PDB entry 8YQT | electron microscopy, 2.56 A resolution | chains C and H of the 9 polymer chains in the assembly

# Chain C
Molecule: DNA-directed RNA polymerase RPB3-11 homolog
Source organism: African swine fever virus
Reference sequence: A0A2X0RUE7 (A0A2X0RUE7_ASF); numbering as in UniProt (aligned over 1-359)
Chain sequence (359 residues; numbered 1 to 359; the number before each row is that of its first residue):
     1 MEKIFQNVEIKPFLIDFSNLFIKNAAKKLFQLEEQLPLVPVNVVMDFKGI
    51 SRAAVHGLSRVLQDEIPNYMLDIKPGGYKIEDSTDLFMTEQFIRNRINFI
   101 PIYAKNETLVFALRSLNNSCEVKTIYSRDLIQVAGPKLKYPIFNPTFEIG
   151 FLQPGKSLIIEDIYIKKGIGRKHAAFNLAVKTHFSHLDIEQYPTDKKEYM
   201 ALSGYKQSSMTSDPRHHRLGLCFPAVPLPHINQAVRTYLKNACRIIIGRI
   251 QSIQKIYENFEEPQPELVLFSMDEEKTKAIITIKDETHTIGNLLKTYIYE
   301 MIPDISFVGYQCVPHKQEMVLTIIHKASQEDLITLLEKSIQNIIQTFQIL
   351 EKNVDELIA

# Chain H
Molecule: DNA-directed RNA polymerase RPB10 homolog
Source organism: African swine fever virus
Reference sequence: A0A0C5BCR6 (A0A0C5BCR6_ASF); numbering as in UniProt (aligned over 1-80)
Chain sequence (80 residues; each row starts with the number of its first residue):
     1 MLIPVVCFTCGFPIGTYAAIFDKARTEYIKTKMGGTLPQNIPLDASLQIE
    51 LKDLITALGIPMRVCCRTHLITTLDYRKYY
Bound ions: Zn2+: C7, C10, C65, C66

# Interface between chain C and chain H
Pairs across the interface - 62 pairs, chain C then chain H:
  F13(C) - F12(H)  hydrophobic
  F13(C) - G59(H)
  F13(C) - P61(H)  hydrophobic
  L14(C) - L58(H)
  L14(C) - G59(H)
  I15(C) - A57(H)
  I15(C) - L58(H)
  D16(C) - A57(H)  hydrogen bond (backbone-backbone)
  N19(C) - L54(H)
  N19(C) - A57(H)
  F21(C) - A24(H)
  F21(C) - E27(H)
  F21(C) - Y28(H)
  F21(C) - L54(H)  hydrophobic
  I22(C) - I20(H)
  I22(C) - A24(H)  hydrophobic
  I22(C) - L54(H)  hydrophobic
  I22(C) - L58(H)  hydrophobic
  A25(C) - I20(H)  hydrophobic
  A25(C) - A24(H)
  A26(C) - I20(H)
  K28(C) - K23(H)
  L29(C) - A19(H)
  L29(C) - I20(H)
  L29(C) - K23(H)
  F30(C) - A19(H)  hydrophobic
  F30(C) - I20(H)  hydrophobic
  L36(C) - T16(H)
  P40(C) - F12(H)  hydrophobic
  P40(C) - Y17(H)
  F87(C) - M1(H)
  F87(C) - Y76(H)
  F87(C) - Y80(H)
  F92(C) - M1(H)  hydrophobic
  R96(C) - L2(H)
  R96(C) - I3(H)  hydrogen bond (side chain-backbone)
  R96(C) - P4(H)
  R96(C) - V5(H)
  F99(C) - V5(H)
  F99(C) - V6(H)
  I100(C) - V5(H)
  P101(C) - P13(H)  hydrophobic
  T124(C) - R77(H)  hydrogen bond
  N144(C) - T16(H)
  T146(C) - G15(H)
  T146(C) - T16(H)  hydrogen bond (side chain-backbone)
  F147(C) - V5(H)  hydrophobic
  F147(C) - G15(H)
  F147(C) - T16(H)
  E148(C) - L2(H)
  E148(C) - A19(H)
  E148(C) - R77(H)  salt bridge
  G150(C) - L2(H)
  F151(C) - L2(H)  hydrophobic
  F151(C) - Y76(H)  hydrophobic
  F151(C) - R77(H)
  Q153(C) - Y80(H)
  V180(C) - C10(H)
  K181(C) - R63(H)  hydrogen bond (backbone-side chain)
  T182(C) - R63(H)
  C222(C) - F12(H)  hydrophobic
  P224(C) - P13(H)
Interface residues without a listed pair, chain C (38 interface residues in all): L32, M88, V122, Y126, I149
Interface residues without a listed pair, chain H (31 interface residues in all): G11, A18, T31, D53

# Overview
38 residues of chain C and 31 residues of chain H are in contact; the contacts include 5 hydrogen bonds and 1
salt bridge. Polar pairs include E148(C)-R77(H), R96(C)-I3(H) and T124(C)-R77(H). C7(H), C10(H), C65(H) and
C66(H) form the Zn2+ site.
Here chain C is DNA-directed RNA polymerase RPB3-11 homolog and chain H is DNA-directed RNA polymerase RPB10
homolog, both from African swine fever virus. Entry 8YQT (African swine fever virus RNA Polymerase-M1249L
complex2) was determined by electron microscopy, deposited together with 8YQU, 8YQV, 8YQW, 8YQX, 8YQY and
8YQZ.
